4KK7 - chain A; structure by X-ray diffraction, 1.68 A resolution.

== Chain A ==
Molecule: ESX-1 secretion system protein eccB1
From: Mycobacterium tuberculosis
UniProtKB: I6Y4Q7 (I6Y4Q7_MYCTU); numbering as in UniProt (aligned over 72-463)
Sequence (395 residues; numbered 69 to 463; the number before each row is that of its first residue):
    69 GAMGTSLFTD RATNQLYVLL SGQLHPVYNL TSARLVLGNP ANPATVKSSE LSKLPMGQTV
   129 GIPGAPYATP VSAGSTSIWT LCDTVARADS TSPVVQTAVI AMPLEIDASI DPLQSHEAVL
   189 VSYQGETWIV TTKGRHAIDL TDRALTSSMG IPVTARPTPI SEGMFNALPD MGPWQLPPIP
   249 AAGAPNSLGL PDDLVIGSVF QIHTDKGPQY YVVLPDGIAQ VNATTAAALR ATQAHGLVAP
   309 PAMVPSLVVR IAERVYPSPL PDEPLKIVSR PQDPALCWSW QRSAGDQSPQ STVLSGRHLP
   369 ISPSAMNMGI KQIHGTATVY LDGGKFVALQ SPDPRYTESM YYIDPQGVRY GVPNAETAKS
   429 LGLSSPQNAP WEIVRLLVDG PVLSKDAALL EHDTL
Not modelled in the structure: 69-73, 459-463
Disulfides: Cys150-Cys345
Differences from the reference sequence: expression tag (69-71)
Ion coordination: Ni2+ site 1 near His93 (its only coordinating residue here); Ni2+ site 2: Ser177, His366 (together with 2-amino-2-hydroxymethyl-propane-1,3-diol); Ni2+ site 3 near Asp179 (its only coordinating residue here); Ni2+ site 4 near His184 (its only coordinating residue here)
What the authors report for this chain:
  - post-translational modification sites: Ser143, Thr144, Ser351, Ser356 (proposed by the authors, not directly observed)

== In short ==
The Ni2+ site 2 is built by Ser177 and His366. The paper reports modification sites Ser143, Thr144 and Ser351
among others.
Chain A is ESX-1 secretion system protein eccB1 (Mycobacterium tuberculosis); the structure, Structure of
EccB1 from the type VII (ESX-1) secretion system of Mycobacterium tuberculosis, was determined by X-ray
diffraction together with 5CYU, 4KV2 and 4KV3 from the same study.
